PDB entry 7JZU | electron microscopy, 3.10 A resolution | chains A and B

Chain A:
Molecule: LCB1
Source organism: synthetic construct
Sequence (61 residues; numbered -2 to 58; the number before each row is that of its first residue; numbers below 1 keep their minus sign (Gly-2 is residue -2)):
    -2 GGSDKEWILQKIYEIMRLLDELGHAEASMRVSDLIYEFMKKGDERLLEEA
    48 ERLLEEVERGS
Unresolved in the structure: -2 to 0, 56-58

Chain B:
Molecule: Spike glycoprotein
Source organism: Severe acute respiratory syndrome coronavirus 2
Reference sequence: P0DTC2 (SPIKE_SARS2); residue numbers follow UniProt; this construct covers 1-1208
Sequence (1288 residues; row label = number of the first residue in the row):
     1 MFVFLVLLPLVSSQCVNLTTRTQLPPAYTNSFTRGVYYPDKVFRSSVLHS
    51 TQDLFLPFFSNVTWFHAIHVSGTNGTKRFDNPVLPFNDGVYFASTEKSNI
   101 IRGWIFGTTLDSKTQSLLIVNNATNVVIKVCEFQFCNDPFLGVYYHKNNK
   151 SWMESEFRVYSSANNCTFEYVSQPFLMDLEGKQGNFKNLREFVFKNIDGY
   201 FKIYSKHTPINLVRDLPQGFSALEPLVDLPIGINITRFQTLLALHRSYLT
   251 PGDSSSGWTAGAAAYYVGYLQPRTFLLKYNENGTITDAVDCALDPLSETK
   301 CTLKSFTVEKGIYQTSNFRVQPTESIVRFPNITNLCPFGEVFNATRFASV
   351 YAWNRKRISNCVADYSVLYNSASFSTFKCYGVSPTKLNDLCFTNVYADSF
   401 VIRGDEVRQIAPGQTGKIADYNYKLPDDFTGCVIAWNSNNLDSKVGGNYN
   451 YLYRLFRKSNLKPFERDISTEIYQAGSTPCNGVEGFNCYFPLQSYGFQPT
   501 NGVGYQPYRVVVLSFELLHAPATVCGPKKSTNLVKNKCVNFNFNGLTGTG
   551 VLTESNKKFLPFQQFGRDIADTTDAVRDPQTLEILDITPCSFGGVSVITP
   601 GTNTSNQVAVLYQDVNCTEVPVAIHADQLTPTWRVYSTGSNVFQTRAGCL
   651 IGAEHVNNSYECDIPIGAGICASYQTQTNSPGSASSVASQSIIAYTMSLG
   701 AENSVAYSNNSIAIPTNFTISVTTEILPVSMTKTSVDCTMYICGDSTECS
   751 NLLLQYGSFCTQLNRALTGIAVEQDKNTQEVFAQVKQIYKTPPIKDFGGF
   801 NFSQILPDPSKPSKRSPIEDLLFNKVTLADAGFIKQYGDCLGDIAARDLI
   851 CAQKFNGLTVLPPLLTDEMIAQYTSALLAGTITSGWTFGAGPALQIPFPM
   901 QMAYRFNGIGVTQNVLYENQKLIANQFNSAIGKIQDSLSSTPSALGKLQD
   951 VVNQNAQALNTLVKQLSSNFGAISSVLNDILSRLDPPEAEVQIDRLITGR
  1001 LQSLQTYVTQQLIRAAEIRASANLAATKMSECVLGQSKRVDFCGKGYHLM
  1051 SFPQSAPHGVVFLHVTYVPAQEKNFTTAPAICHDGKAHFPREGVFVSNGT
  1101 HWFVTQRNFYEPQIITTDNTFVSGNCDVVIGIVNNTVYDPLQPELDSFKE
  1151 ELDKYFKNHTSPDVDLGDISGINASVVNIQKEIDRLNEVAKNLNESLIDL
  1201 QELGKYEQGSGYIPEAPRDGQAYVRKDGEWVLLSTFLGRSLEVLFQGPGH
  1251 HHHHHHHSAWSHPQFEKGGGSGGGGSGGSAWSHPQFEK
Unresolved in the structure: 1-333, 527-1288
Cystine bridges: Cys336-Cys361, Cys379-Cys432, Cys391-Cys525, Cys480-Cys488
Covalently attached groups: N-acetylglucosamine (NAG) linked to Asn343
Construct notes: conflict Gly682 (Arg in P0DTC2), Ser683 (Arg in P0DTC2), Ser685 (Arg in P0DTC2), Pro817 (Phe in P0DTC2), Pro892 (Ala in P0DTC2), Pro899 (Ala in P0DTC2), Pro942 (Ala in P0DTC2), Pro986 (Lys in P0DTC2), Pro987 (Val in P0DTC2); expression tag (1209-1288)
Swiss-Prot annotation at these positions:
  - region: Asn280 to Cys301 (Putative superantigen), Arg403 to Asp405 (Integrin-binding motif), Asn448 to Phe456 (Immunodominant HLA epitope recognized by the CD8+), Pro681, Ala684 (Putative superantigen), Ser816 to Tyr837 (Fusion peptide 1), Lys835 to Phe855 (Fusion peptide 2), Asp1163 to Glu1202 (Heptad repeat 2)
  - site: Arg815, Ser816 (Cleavage)
  - glycosylation: Asn17 (N-linked (GlcNAc...) (complex) asparagine), Asn61 (N-linked (GlcNAc...) (hybrid) asparagine), Asn74 (N-linked (GlcNAc...) (complex) asparagine), Asn122 (N-linked (GlcNAc...) (hybrid) asparagine), Asn149 (N-linked (GlcNAc...) (complex) asparagine), Asn165 (N-linked (GlcNAc...) (complex) asparagine), Asn234 (N-linked (GlcNAc...) (high mannose) asparagine), Asn282 (N-linked (GlcNAc...) (complex) asparagine), Thr323 (O-linked (GalNAc) threonine), Ser325 (O-linked (HexNAc...) serine), Asn331 (N-linked (GlcNAc...) (complex) asparagine), Asn343 (N-linked (GlcNAc...) (complex) asparagine), Asn603 (N-linked (GlcNAc...) (hybrid) asparagine), Asn616 (N-linked (GlcNAc...) (complex) asparagine), Asn657 (N-linked (GlcNAc...) (complex) asparagine), Thr676 (O-linked (GlcNAc...) threonine), Thr678 (O-linked (GlcNAc...) threonine), Asn709 (N-linked (GlcNAc...) (high mannose) asparagine), Asn717 (N-linked (GlcNAc...) (hybrid) asparagine), Asn801 (N-linked (GlcNAc...) (hybrid) asparagine) and 6 more in UniProt
  - natural variant: Leu5 (L5F: In strain: Iota/B.1.526), Ser13 (S13I: In strain: Epsilon/B.1.427/B.1.429), Leu18 (L18F: In strain: Beta/B.1.351, Gamma/P.1 and 1 more), Thr19 (T19I: In strain: Omicron/BQ.1.1, Omicron/XBB.1.5 and 1 more; T19R: In strain: Delta/B.1.617.2, Omicron/BA.2 and 4 more), Thr20 (T20N: In strain: Gamma/P.1), Leu24 to Ala27 (sequence variant, change not given here; In strain: Omicron/BA.2, Omicron/BA.2.12.1 and 6 more), Pro26 (P26S: In strain: Gamma/P.1), Gln52 (Q52H: In strain: Omicron/EG.5.1), Ala67 (A67V: In strain: Eta/B.1.525, Omicron/BA.1), His69 to Val70 (deletion: In strain: Alpha/B.1.1.7, Eta/B.1.525 and 5 more), Gly75 (G75V: In strain: Lambda/C.37), Thr76 (T76I: In strain: Lambda/C.37), 82 further natural variant entries in UniProt
  - mutagenesis: His69 to Val70 (Increased incorporation of cleaved spike into virions), Asn121 (N121Q: Partial loss of biliverdin affinity), Arg190 (R190K: Partial loss of biliverdin affinity), Asn234 (N234Q: Increased resistance to neutralizing antibodies), Asn331 (N331Q: Reduced viral infectivity), Asn343 (N343Q: Reduced viral infectivity), Leu452 (L452R: Increased resistance to neutralizing antibodies. Decreases HLA binding to NF9 epitope. Increased binding affinity to human ACE2), Tyr453 (Y453F: Decreased HLA binding to NF9 epitope. Increased binding affinity to human ACE2), Ala475 (A475V: Increased resistance to neutralizing antibodies), Val483 (V483A: Increased resistance to neutralizing antibodies), Glu484 (E484D: Increased replication in human TMEM106B overexpressing cells), Phe490 (F490L: Increased resistance to neutralizing antibodies and human covalescent sera neutralization), 12 further mutagenesis entries in UniProt

How chain A and chain B interact:
Contacting residue pairs (39; chain A residue first):
  Glu3(A) with Gly476(B); Ser477(B), hydrogen bond (side chain-backbone); Asn487(B), hydrogen bond
  Trp4(A) with Phe486(B), hydrophobic
  Leu6(A) with Ala475(B), hydrophobic; Tyr489(B)
  Gln7(A) with Gly485(B); Phe486(B); Asn487(B), hydrogen bond (side chain-backbone); Tyr489(B), hydrogen bond
  Tyr10(A) with Phe456(B), hydrophobic; Tyr489(B)
  Met13(A) with Gln493(B)
  Arg14(A) with Gln493(B), hydrogen bond
  Asp17(A) with Gln493(B), hydrogen bond
  Gly20(A) with Gln498(B), hydrogen bond (backbone-side chain)
  Ala22(A) with Gly496(B); Gln498(B)
  Glu23(A) with Asn501(B); Gly502(B), hydrogen bond (side chain-backbone); Tyr505(B)
  Met26(A) with Arg403(B); Gly496(B); Asn501(B); Tyr505(B)
  Arg27(A) with Tyr505(B)
  Ser29(A) with Tyr453(B), hydrogen bond; Leu455(B)
  Asp30(A) with Arg403(B), salt bridge; Lys417(B), salt bridge
  Ile32(A) with Leu455(B), hydrophobic
  Tyr33(A) with Gly416(B), hydrogen bond (side chain-backbone); Lys417(B); Asp420(B), hydrogen bond; Tyr421(B), hydrophobic
  Met36(A) with Phe456(B), hydrophobic; Tyr473(B)
  Lys37(A) with Tyr421(B), hydrogen bond; Asn460(B)
Interface residues without a listed pair, chain A (21 interface residues in all): His21, Ser25
Interface residues without a listed pair, chain B (26 interface residues in all): Thr415, Glu484, Tyr495

Overview:
The interface between chain A and chain B involves 21 residues on one side and 26 on the other, with 12
hydrogen bonds and 2 salt bridges. Polar contacts include Asp30(A)-Arg403(B), Asp30(A)-Lys417(B) and
Glu3(A)-Ser477(B). N-acetylglucosamine is covalently linked to Asn343(B).
Here chain A is LCB1 (synthetic construct) and chain B is Spike glycoprotein (Severe acute respiratory
syndrome coronavirus 2). Entry 7JZU (SARS-CoV-2 spike in complex with LCB1 (local refinement of the RBD and
LCB1)) was determined by electron microscopy together with 7JZL, 7JZM and 7JZN from the same study.
